9GM5 - chains D and E of the 15 polymer chains in the assembly; structure by electron microscopy, 3.70 A resolution.

Chain D:
Protein: Origin recognition complex subunit 4
Source organism: Saccharomyces cerevisiae
UniProt: P54791 (ORC4_YEAST); residue numbers follow UniProt; this construct covers 1-529
Sequence (529 residues; row label = number of the first residue in the row):
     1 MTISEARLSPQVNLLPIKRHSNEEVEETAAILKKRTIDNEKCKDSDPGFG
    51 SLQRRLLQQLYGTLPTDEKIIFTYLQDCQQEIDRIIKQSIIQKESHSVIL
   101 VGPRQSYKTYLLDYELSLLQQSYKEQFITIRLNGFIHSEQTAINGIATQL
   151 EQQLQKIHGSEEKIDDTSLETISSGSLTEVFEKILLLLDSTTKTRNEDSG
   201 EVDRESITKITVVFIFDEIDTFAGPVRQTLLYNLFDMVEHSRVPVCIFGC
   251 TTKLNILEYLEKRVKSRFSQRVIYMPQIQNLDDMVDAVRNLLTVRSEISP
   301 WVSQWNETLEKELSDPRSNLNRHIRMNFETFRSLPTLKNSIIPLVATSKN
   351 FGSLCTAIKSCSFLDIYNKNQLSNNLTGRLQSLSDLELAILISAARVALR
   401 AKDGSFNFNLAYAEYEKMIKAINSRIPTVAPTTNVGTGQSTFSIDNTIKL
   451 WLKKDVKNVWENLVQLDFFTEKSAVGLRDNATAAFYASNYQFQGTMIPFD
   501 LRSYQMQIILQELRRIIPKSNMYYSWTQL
Unresolved in the structure: 1-46, 160-176, 194-209, 432-447
Residues lining bound ligands: ATP (adenosine-5'-triphosphate): Tyr-61, Gly-62, Thr-63, Gly-102, Pro-103, Arg-104, Gln-105, Tyr-107, Lys-108, Thr-109, Tyr-110, Asp-113, Glu-218, Cys-250, Thr-252, Pro-335, Lys-338
UniProt features mapped onto this chain:
  - modified residue: Ser-9 (Phosphoserine)

Chain E:
Protein: Origin recognition complex subunit 5
Source organism: Saccharomyces cerevisiae
UniProt: P50874 (ORC5_YEAST); residue numbers follow UniProt; this construct covers 1-479
Sequence (479 residues; each row starts with the number of its first residue):
     1 MNVTTPEVAFREYQTNCLASYISADPDITPSNLILQGYSGTGKTYTLKKY
    51 FNANPNLHAVWLEPVELVSWKPLLQAIARTVQYKLKTLYPNIPTTDYDPL
   101 QVEEPFLLVKTLHNIFVQYESLQEKTCLFLILDGFDSLQDLDAALFNKYI
   151 KLNELLPKDSKINIKFIYTMLETSFLQRYSTHCIPTVMFPRYNVDEVSTI
   201 LVMSRCGELMEDSCLRKRIIEEQITDCTDDQFQNVAANFIHLIVQAFHSY
   251 TGNDIFALNDLIDFKWPKYVSRITKENIFEPLALYKSAIKLFLSTDDNLS
   301 ENGQGESAITTNRDDLENSQTYDLSIISKYLLIASYICSYLEPRYDASIF
   351 SRKTRIIQGRAAYGRRKKKEVNPRYLQPSLFAIERLLAIFQAIFPIQGKA
   401 ESGSLSALREESLMKANIEVFQNLSELHTLKLIATTMNKNIDYLSPKVRW
   451 KVNVPWEIIKEISESVHFNISDYFSDIHE
Unresolved in the structure: 301-319, 354-372, 396-411, 475-479
Residues lining bound ligands: ATP (adenosine-5'-triphosphate): Val-8, Ala-9, Phe-10, Tyr-38, Ser-39, Gly-40, Thr-41, Gly-42, Lys-43, Thr-44, Tyr-45, Leu-171, Tyr-192, Ile-200, Ile-255, Phe-256
UniProt features mapped onto this chain:
  - binding site (ATP): Gly-37 to Thr-44

How chain D and chain E interact:
Residue-residue contacts (92; chain D residue first):
  Gln-58(D) with Asp-25(E), hydrogen bond; Ile-28(E)
  Tyr-61(D) with Tyr-21(E); Ile-28(E); Pro-30(E)
  Thr-63(D) with Asp-27(E), hydrogen bond (side chain-backbone)
  Arg-104(D) with Thr-181(E); His-182(E)
  Gln-105(D) with Thr-181(E); His-182(E), hydrogen bond (side chain-backbone); Cys-183(E)
  Asp-113(D) with Lys-158(E), salt bridge
  Asn-133(D) with Lys-151(E); Leu-155(E)
  Phe-135(D) with Lys-148(E)
  Ile-136(D) with Pro-105(E), hydrophobic; Lys-148(E); Lys-151(E); Leu-152(E), hydrophobic; Leu-155(E), hydrophobic
  His-137(D) with Phe-106(E); Leu-155(E)
  Ser-138(D) with Glu-104(E), hydrogen bond
  Thr-141(D) with Glu-104(E); Phe-106(E)
  Asn-144(D) with Phe-106(E)
  Gly-145(D) with Phe-106(E)
  Thr-148(D) with Phe-106(E)
  Gln-152(D) with His-113(E)
  Lys-156(D) with Glu-120(E), salt bridge
  Asp-217(D) with Lys-151(E), salt bridge
  Thr-336(D) with Cys-183(E), hydrogen bond
  Asn-339(D) with Tyr-21(E); Cys-183(E), hydrogen bond (side chain-backbone); Ile-184(E); Pro-185(E)
  Pro-343(D) with Tyr-21(E)
  Ala-346(D) with Ser-20(E)
  Ile-366(D) with Tyr-13(E), hydrophobic
  Tyr-367(D) with Tyr-13(E)
  Asn-370(D) with Tyr-13(E); Met-188(E)
  Gln-371(D) with Thr-186(E), hydrogen bond (side chain-backbone); Met-188(E)
  Ser-373(D) with Met-188(E)
  Asn-374(D) with Gln-36(E); Thr-173(E); Met-188(E), hydrogen bond; Phe-189(E), hydrogen bond (side chain-backbone); Pro-190(E)
  Asn-375(D) with Gln-177(E)
  Arg-379(D) with Tyr-38(E), hydrogen bond; Thr-173(E), hydrogen bond
  Ser-382(D) with Arg-191(E); Asn-253(E), hydrogen bond (backbone-side chain)
  Ser-384(D) with His-248(E); Ser-249(E)
  Leu-386(D) with Ser-249(E)
  Glu-387(D) with Gly-252(E)
  Asn-407(D) with Tyr-375(E), hydrogen bond (side chain-backbone)
  Asn-409(D) with Tyr-375(E)
  Leu-410(D) with Tyr-375(E), hydrophobic
  Lys-449(D) with Leu-293(E)
  Trp-451(D) with Ser-249(E)
  Lys-453(D) with Glu-457(E), salt bridge
  Asp-455(D) with Tyr-250(E); Thr-295(E), hydrogen bond
  Asn-458(D) with Tyr-250(E), hydrogen bond
  Val-459(D) with Ser-249(E); Tyr-250(E)
  Asn-462(D) with Thr-251(E), hydrogen bond (side chain-backbone)
  Gln-465(D) with Ser-39(E), hydrogen bond
  Leu-466(D) with Arg-191(E)
  Asp-467(D) with Tyr-38(E), hydrogen bond; Glu-172(E)
  Leu-477(D) with Ala-143(E), hydrophobic; Phe-175(E), hydrophobic; Arg-178(E), hydrogen bond (backbone-side chain)
  Arg-478(D) with Asp-142(E); Ala-143(E), hydrogen bond (backbone-backbone)
  Asp-479(D) with Asp-142(E); Ala-143(E); Ala-144(E), hydrogen bond (backbone-backbone); Arg-178(E), salt bridge
  Asn-480(D) with Asp-142(E)
  Ala-481(D) with Asp-142(E), hydrogen bond (backbone-side chain)
  Ala-484(D) with Leu-141(E)
  Ser-488(D) with Asp-140(E)
  Pro-498(D) with Asn-453(E)
  Leu-501(D) with Tyr-375(E); Leu-376(E); Pro-378(E)
Interface residues without a listed pair, chain D (61 interface residues in all): Arg-54, Leu-57, Gln-120, Gln-140, Ala-413
Interface residues without a listed pair, chain E (62 interface residues in all): Gln-14, Val-109, Lys-110, Asn-147, Glu-154, Asp-159, Ala-246, Tyr-340, Gln-377

In short:
61 residues of chain D and 62 residues of chain E are in contact; the contacts include 22 hydrogen bonds and 5
salt bridges. Among the polar pairs are Asp-113(D)/Lys-158(E), Lys-156(D)/Glu-120(E) and
Asp-217(D)/Lys-151(E). Ligands of chain D: ATP. Ligands of chain E: ATP.
Here chain D is Origin recognition complex subunit 4 and chain E is Origin recognition complex subunit 5, both
from Saccharomyces cerevisiae. Entry 9GM5 (OCCM maturation intermediate stalled with an Arginine Finger
mutation in Mcm5: Conformer 1) was determined by electron microscopy (same publication as 9GJP and 9GJW).
